PDB entry 1E1R | X-ray diffraction, 2.50 A resolution | chains D and G of the 7 polymer chains in the assembly

== Chain D ==
Name: Bovine mitochondrial F1-atpase
Organism: Bos taurus
Notes: EC 3.6.1.34
Reference sequence: P00829 (ATPB_BOVIN); aligned to UniProt positions 47-528 over residues -4 to 478 (the alignment contains insertions or deletions, so no single offset holds)
Chain sequence (482 residues; numbered -4 to 478; 1 number in that range is skipped by the numbering (no residue carries it; nothing is unmodelled there); the number before each row is that of its first residue; numbers below 1 keep their minus sign (Ala-4 is residue -4)):
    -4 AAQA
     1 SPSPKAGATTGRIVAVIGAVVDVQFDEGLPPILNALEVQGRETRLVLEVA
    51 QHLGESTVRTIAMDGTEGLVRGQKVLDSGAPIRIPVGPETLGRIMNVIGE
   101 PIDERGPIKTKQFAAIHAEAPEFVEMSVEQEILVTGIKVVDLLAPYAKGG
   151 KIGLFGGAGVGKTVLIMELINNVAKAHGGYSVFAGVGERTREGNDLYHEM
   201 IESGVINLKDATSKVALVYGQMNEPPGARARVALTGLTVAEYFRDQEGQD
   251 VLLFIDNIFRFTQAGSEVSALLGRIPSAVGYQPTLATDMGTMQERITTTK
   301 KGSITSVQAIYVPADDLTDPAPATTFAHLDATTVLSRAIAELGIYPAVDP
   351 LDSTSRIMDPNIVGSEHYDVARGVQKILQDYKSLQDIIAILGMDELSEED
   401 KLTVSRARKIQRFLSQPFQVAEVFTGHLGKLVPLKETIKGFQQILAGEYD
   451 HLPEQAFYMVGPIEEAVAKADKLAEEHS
Unresolved in the structure: -4 to -1, 1-8, 476-478
Metal / ion sites: Mg2+: Thr163 (together with ADP, aluminium fluoride)
Small-molecule neighbours:
  - ADP (adenosine-5'-diphosphate): Gly157, Ala158, Gly159, Val160, Gly161, Lys162, Thr163, Val164, Tyr345, Pro346, Phe418, Ala421, Phe424, Thr425
  - aluminium fluoride (AF3): Gly157, Ala158, Gly159, Lys162, Glu188, Arg189, Tyr311
Curated features (UniProtKB/Swiss-Prot):
  - binding site (ADP): Gly159, Val160, Gly161, Lys162, Thr163, Val164
  - binding site (ATP): Gly159, Gly161, Lys162, Thr163, Val164, Arg189
  - binding site (phosphate): Gly159, Val160, Gly161, Lys162, Thr163
  - binding site (Mg(2+)): Thr163, Glu188
  - modified residue: Lys74 (N6-acetyllysine), Lys111 (N6-acetyllysine), Lys148 (N6-acetyllysine), Lys209 (N6-acetyllysine), Lys214 (N6-acetyllysine), Thr262 (Phosphothreonine), Ser365 (Phosphoserine), Lys376 (N6-acetyllysine), Ser383 (Phosphoserine), Lys430 (N6-acetyllysine), Lys435 (N6-acetyllysine), Lys472 (N6-acetyllysine)
  - glycosylation: Ser56 (O-linked (GlcNAc) serine)

== Chain G ==
Name: Bovine mitochondrial F1-atpase
Organism: Bos taurus
Notes: EC 3.6.1.34
Reference sequence: P05631 (ATPG_BOVIN); residues 1-272 here correspond to UniProt positions 26-297 (UniProt number = residue number + 25)
Chain sequence (272 residues; numbered 1 to 272; the number before each row is that of its first residue):
     1 ATLKDITRRLKSIKNIQKITKSMKMVAAAKYARAERELKPARVYGVGSLA
    51 LYEKADIKTPEDKKKHLIIGVSSDRGLCGAIHSSVAKQMKSEAANLAAAG
   101 KEVKIIGVGDKIRSILHRTHSDQFLVTFKEVGRRPPTFGDASVIALELLN
   151 SGYEFDEGSIIFNRFRSVISYKTEEKPIFSLDTISSAESMSIYDDIDADV
   201 LRNYQEYSLANIIYYSLKESTTSEQSARMTAMDNASKNASEMIDKLTLTF
   251 NRTRQAVITKELIEIISGAAAL
Unresolved in the structure: 45-76, 91-208
Curated features (UniProtKB/Swiss-Prot):
  - modified residue: Lys14 (N6-acetyllysine), Lys24 (N6-succinyllysine), Lys30 (N6-acetyllysine), Lys90 (N6-acetyllysine), Ser121 (Phosphoserine), Lys129 (N6-acetyllysine), Lys172 (N6-acetyllysine), Lys245 (N6-succinyllysine)

== How chain D and chain G interact ==
Residue-residue contacts (20; chain D residue first):
  Gly273(D) - Leu272(G)
  Ile275(D) - Ala269(G)  hydrophobic
  Ile275(D) - Leu272(G)  hydrophobic
  Pro276(D) - Ile265(G)
  Pro276(D) - Gly268(G)
  Pro276(D) - Ala269(G)
  Ser277(D) - Ile265(G)
  Ala278(D) - Glu261(G)
  Val279(D) - Glu261(G)
  Gln385(D) - Arg8(G)
  Asp386(D) - Arg8(G)  salt bridge
  Asp386(D) - Ser12(G)
  Asp386(D) - Ile16(G)
  Ile387(D) - Asn15(G)
  Ile387(D) - Ile19(G)  hydrophobic
  Ile390(D) - Ile16(G)  hydrophobic
  Leu391(D) - Ile19(G)  hydrophobic
  Leu391(D) - Thr20(G)
  Leu391(D) - Leu77(G)
  Glu395(D) - Met23(G)
Other interface residues (no listed pair), chain D (15 interface residues in all): Ala270, Arg274, Lys382
Other interface residues (no listed pair), chain G (14 interface residues in all): Met232

== Overview ==
The interface between chain D and chain G involves 15 residues on one side and 14 on the other; the contacts
include 1 salt bridge. Its one salt-bridged contact is Asp386(D)-Arg8(G). Bound to chain D: ADP and aluminium
fluoride.
Here chain D is Bovine mitochondrial F1-atpase and chain G is Bovine mitochondrial F1-atpase, both from Bos
taurus. Entry 1E1R (Bovine mitochondrial F1-atpase inhibited by MG2+ADP and aluminium fluoride) was determined
by X-ray diffraction, deposited together with 1E1Q.
